Entry 6RET (electron microscopy, 4.30 A resolution (low resolution: residue-level contacts below are approximate; hydrogen-bond / salt-bridge calls are withheld)); this record covers chains 4 and 7 of the 31 polymer chains in the assembly.

# Chain 4
Protein: Mitochondrial ATP synthase associated protein ASA4
From: Polytomella sp. Pringsheim 198.80
UniProt: D7NIZ2 (D7NIZ2_9CHLO); residue numbers follow UniProt; this construct covers 1-294
Chain sequence (294 residues; numbered 1 to 294; the number before each row is that of its first residue):
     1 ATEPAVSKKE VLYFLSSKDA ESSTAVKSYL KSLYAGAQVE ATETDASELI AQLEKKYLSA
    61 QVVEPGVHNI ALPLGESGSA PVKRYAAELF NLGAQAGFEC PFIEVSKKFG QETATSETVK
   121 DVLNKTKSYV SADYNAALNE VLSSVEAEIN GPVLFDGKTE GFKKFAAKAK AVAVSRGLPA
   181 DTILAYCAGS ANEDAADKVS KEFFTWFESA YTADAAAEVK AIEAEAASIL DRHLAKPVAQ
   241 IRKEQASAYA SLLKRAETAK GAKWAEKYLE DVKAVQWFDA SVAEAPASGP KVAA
Unresolved in the structure: 1-4

# Chain 7
Protein: Mitochondrial ATP synthase associated protein ASA7
From: Polytomella sp. Pringsheim 198.80
UniProt: D8V7I2 (D8V7I2_9CHLO); numbering as in UniProt (aligned over 1-190)
Chain sequence (190 residues; row label = number of the first residue in the row):
     1 MSSVRAGVEA GRRDLTTFTF SGLQDAPVAA LSGSIKLNVA AKAGKAEVTV AAGAAKAATQ
    61 VSAAALRKLS GSKISLAEVA RISVLHSSIQ NYLLSLSNER YQLLSQWPDF TTMYGKDFYY
   121 RAHPEDLKKF YDAADEYYKL YETVTEFDSL SALASQVVPN YAARRRSTVH PAIGSTVADG
   181 AFTNFLLSKQ
Unresolved in the structure: 1-14

# How chain 4 and chain 7 interact
Residue-residue contacts (99):
  Lys-56(4) / Thr-168(7)
  Val-63(4) / Pro-171(7)
  Glu-64(4) / Ala-162(7)
  Glu-64(4) / Arg-166(7)
  Val-67(4) / Leu-85(7)
  Val-67(4) / Arg-165(7)
  His-68(4) / Ser-83(7)
  His-68(4) / Val-84(7)
  His-68(4) / Leu-85(7)
  His-68(4) / Val-158(7)
  Asn-69(4) / Val-84(7)
  Ile-70(4) / Val-84(7)
  Ile-70(4) / Leu-85(7)
  Ala-71(4) / Val-84(7)
  Leu-72(4) / Ser-88(7)
  Leu-72(4) / Tyr-161(7)
  Leu-74(4) / Tyr-92(7)
  Tyr-85(4) / Tyr-161(7)
  Tyr-85(4) / Arg-165(7)
  Leu-89(4) / Arg-165(7)
  Leu-89(4) / Pro-171(7)
  Leu-89(4) / Ala-172(7)
  Gly-93(4) / His-170(7)
  Phe-98(4) / His-170(7)
  Phe-98(4) / Pro-171(7)
  Glu-99(4) / His-170(7)
  Pro-101(4) / His-170(7)
  Pro-101(4) / Ile-173(7)
  Phe-102(4) / Gly-180(7)
  Phe-102(4) / Ala-181(7)
  Phe-102(4) / Asn-184(7)
  Glu-104(4) / Val-169(7)
  Val-105(4) / Ile-173(7)
  Val-105(4) / Ala-178(7)
  Lys-108(4) / Val-169(7)
  Phe-109(4) / Ala-181(7)
  Phe-109(4) / Phe-182(7)
  Phe-109(4) / Phe-185(7)
  Thr-113(4) / Phe-185(7)
  Thr-126(4) / Phe-182(7)
  Val-130(4) / Asp-179(7)
  Ser-131(4) / Ser-175(7)
  Tyr-134(4) / Asp-179(7)
  Tyr-134(4) / Thr-183(7)
  Leu-138(4) / Phe-182(7)
  Phe-155(4) / Gln-190(7)
  Lys-158(4) / Lys-189(7)
  Phe-162(4) / Leu-186(7)
  Ala-166(4) / Leu-187(7)
  Lys-170(4) / Leu-187(7)
  Ala-173(4) / Thr-183(7)
  Leu-178(4) / Asp-179(7)
  Leu-178(4) / Gly-180(7)
  Leu-178(4) / Thr-183(7)
  Ile-183(4) / Gly-180(7)
  Ile-183(4) / Thr-183(7)
  Ile-183(4) / Asn-184(7)
  Leu-184(4) / Thr-183(7)
  Leu-184(4) / Asn-184(7)
  Leu-184(4) / Leu-187(7)
  Leu-184(4) / Ser-188(7)
  Cys-187(4) / Asn-184(7)
  Trp-206(4) / Thr-176(7)
  Trp-206(4) / Gly-180(7)
  Phe-207(4) / Val-177(7)
  Ala-210(4) / Val-177(7)
  Tyr-211(4) / Val-177(7)
  Asp-214(4) / Gly-174(7)
  Asp-214(4) / Val-177(7)
  Glu-218(4) / Tyr-161(7)
  Glu-218(4) / Arg-164(7)
  Glu-218(4) / Arg-165(7)
  Ile-222(4) / Val-157(7)
  Glu-223(4) / Tyr-92(7)
  Ala-226(4) / Leu-93(7)
  Ala-227(4) / Leu-96(7)
  Ile-229(4) / Leu-153(7)
  Ile-229(4) / Gln-156(7)
  Ile-229(4) / Val-157(7)
  Leu-230(4) / Leu-96(7)
  Asp-231(4) / Arg-100(7)
  His-233(4) / Ser-149(7)
  His-233(4) / Leu-153(7)
  Leu-234(4) / Arg-100(7)
  Leu-234(4) / Thr-143(7)
  Leu-234(4) / Val-144(7)
  Lys-236(4) / Thr-143(7)
  Pro-237(4) / Lys-139(7)
  Pro-237(4) / Thr-143(7)
  Val-238(4) / Glu-142(7)
  Val-238(4) / Thr-143(7)
  Val-238(4) / Glu-146(7)
  Ile-241(4) / Thr-143(7)
  Ile-241(4) / Ser-149(7)
  Arg-242(4) / Glu-146(7)
  Gln-245(4) / Ser-149(7)
  Val-275(4) / Arg-81(7)
  Phe-278(4) / Arg-81(7)
  Asp-279(4) / Arg-81(7)
Other interface residues (no listed pair), chain 4 (75 interface residues in all): Ala-60, Phe-90, Ser-106, Gly-110, Val-122, Leu-123, Tyr-129, Asp-156, Gly-157, Phe-165, Ala-169, Ala-180, Glu-225, Pro-290
Other interface residues (no listed pair), chain 7 (53 interface residues in all): Val-79, Ala-80, Ile-89, Ser-97, Leu-140, Ala-152

# In short
Chain 4 and chain 7 form an interface of 75 and 53 residues respectively.
Chain 4 is Mitochondrial ATP synthase associated protein ASA4 and chain 7 is Mitochondrial ATP synthase
associated protein ASA7, both from Polytomella sp. Pringsheim 198.80; the structure, Cryo-EM structure of
Polytomella F-ATP synthase, Rotary substate 3C, monomer-masked refinement, was determined by electron
microscopy together with 6RD4, 6RD5, 6RD6, 6RD7, 6RD8, 6RD9 and 46 further entries from the same study.
